7UGW - chains C and D of the 6 polymer chains in the assembly; structure by X-ray diffraction, 3.00 A resolution.

== Chain C ==
Molecule: DNA gyrase subunit A
From: Mycobacterium tuberculosis H37Rv
Notes: EC 5.6.2.2
UniProtKB: P9WG47 (GYRA_MYCTU); numbering as in UniProt (aligned over 2-501)
Sequence (500 residues; row label = number of the first residue in the row):
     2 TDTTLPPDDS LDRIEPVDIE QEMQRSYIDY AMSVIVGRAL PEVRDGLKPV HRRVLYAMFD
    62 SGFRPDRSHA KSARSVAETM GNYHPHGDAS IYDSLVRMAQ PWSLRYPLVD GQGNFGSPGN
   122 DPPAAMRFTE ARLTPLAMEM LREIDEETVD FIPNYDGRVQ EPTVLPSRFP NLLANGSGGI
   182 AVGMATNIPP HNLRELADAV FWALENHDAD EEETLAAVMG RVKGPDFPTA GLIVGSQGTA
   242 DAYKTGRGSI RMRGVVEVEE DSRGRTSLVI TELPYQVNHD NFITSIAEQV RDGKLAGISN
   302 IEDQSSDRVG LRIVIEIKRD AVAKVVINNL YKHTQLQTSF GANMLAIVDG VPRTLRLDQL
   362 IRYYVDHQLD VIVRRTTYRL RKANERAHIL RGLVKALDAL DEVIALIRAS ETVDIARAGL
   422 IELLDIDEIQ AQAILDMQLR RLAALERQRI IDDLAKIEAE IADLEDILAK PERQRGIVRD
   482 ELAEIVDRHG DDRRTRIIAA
Unresolved in the structure: 2-13, 501
Construct notes: engineered mutation Phe129 (Tyr in P9WG47)
Curated features (UniProtKB/Swiss-Prot):
  - modified residue: Thr2 (N-acetylthreonine)
From the paper describing this entry:
  - mutagenesis - Y129F: abolished catalytic activity (citing earlier work)
  - mutagenesis - G88C, G88S: increased growth with evybactin
  - mutagenesis - G88C: increased growth in response to moxifloxacin
  - mutagenesis - G88S: decreased growth in response to moxifloxacin
  - mutagenesis - D94N: unchanged growth with evybactin
  - mutagenesis - G88S (40-fold): decreased catalytic activity with evybactin
  - mutagenesis - G88S: increased catalytic activity on moxifloxacin

== Chain D ==
Molecule: DNA gyrase subunit B
From: Mycobacterium tuberculosis H37Rv
Notes: EC 5.6.2.2
UniProtKB: P9WG45 (GYRB_MYCTU); residue numbers follow UniProt; this construct covers 425-675
Sequence (251 residues; numbered 425 to 675; the number before each row is that of its first residue):
   425 ELVRRKSATD IGGLPGKLAD CRSTDPRKSE LYVVEGDSAG GSAKSGRDSM FQAILPLRGK
   485 IINVEKARID RVLKNTEVQA IITALGTGIH DEFDIGKLRY HKIVLMADAD VDGQHISTLL
   545 LTLLFRFMRP LIENGHVFLA QPPLYKLKWQ RSDPEFAYSD RERDGLLEAG LKAGKKINKE
   605 DGIQRYKGLG EMDAKELWET TMDPSVRVLR QVTLDDAAAA DELFSILMGE DVDARRSFIT
   665 RNAKDVRFLD V
Unresolved in the structure: 431-436, 574-576, 594-602, 675
Curated features (UniProtKB/Swiss-Prot):
  - binding site (Mg(2+)): Glu459, Asp532, Asp534
  - site (Interaction with DNA): Lys484, Asn487
From the paper describing this entry:
  - binding site for the 46-nt DNA strand: Arg482

== How chain C and chain D interact ==
Residue-residue contacts - 67 pairs, chain C then chain D:
  Arg14(C) - Arg631(D)  hydrogen bond (backbone-backbone)
  Arg14(C) - Val632(D)
  Arg14(C) - Leu633(D)
  Ile15(C) - Phe562(D)  hydrophobic
  Ile15(C) - Leu633(D)
  Ile15(C) - Gln635(D)
  Glu16(C) - Gln565(D)
  Glu16(C) - Val632(D)
  Glu16(C) - Leu633(D)  hydrogen bond (backbone-backbone)
  Glu16(C) - Arg634(D)
  Glu16(C) - Gln635(D)  hydrogen bond (backbone-backbone)
  Pro17(C) - Gln635(D)
  Pro17(C) - Thr637(D)
  Val18(C) - Arg634(D)
  Val18(C) - Gln635(D)  hydrogen bond (backbone-backbone)
  Val18(C) - Val636(D)
  Val18(C) - Thr637(D)  hydrogen bond (backbone-backbone)
  Asp19(C) - Thr637(D)
  Asp19(C) - Asp639(D)
  Ile20(C) - Val636(D)  hydrophobic
  Ile20(C) - Thr637(D)  hydrogen bond (backbone-backbone)
  Ile20(C) - Leu638(D)  hydrophobic
  Ile20(C) - Phe648(D)  hydrophobic
  Glu21(C) - Asp640(D)
  Glu21(C) - Ala643(D)
  Glu21(C) - Ala644(D)
  Glu21(C) - Leu647(D)
  Gln22(C) - Leu673(D)
  Gln22(C) - Asp674(D)  hydrogen bond
  Glu23(C) - Leu563(D)
  Glu23(C) - Arg634(D)  salt bridge
  Met24(C) - Thr542(D)
  Met24(C) - Thr546(D)
  Met24(C) - Phe648(D)  hydrophobic
  Met24(C) - Leu651(D)
  Met24(C) - Met652(D)  hydrophobic
  Gln25(C) - Phe662(D)
  Gln25(C) - Asn666(D)
  Arg26(C) - Gln538(D)
  Arg26(C) - Arg634(D)
  Ser27(C) - Gln538(D)
  Ser27(C) - Thr542(D)
  Tyr28(C) - Thr542(D)
  Tyr28(C) - Leu651(D)
  Tyr28(C) - Met652(D)  hydrophobic
  Ile29(C) - Phe662(D)  hydrophobic
  Ile29(C) - Ile663(D)  hydrophobic
  Ile29(C) - Val670(D)  hydrophobic
  Asp30(C) - Val535(D)
  Asp30(C) - Gln538(D)  hydrogen bond
  Tyr31(C) - Lys484(D)  hydrogen bond
  Tyr31(C) - Val535(D)  hydrophobic
  Tyr31(C) - Asp536(D)
  Tyr31(C) - His539(D)  hydrogen bond
  Met33(C) - Ala667(D)  hydrophobic
  Ser34(C) - Val535(D)
  Arg39(C) - Asp536(D)  salt bridge
  Pro86(C) - Arg609(D)
  Pro86(C) - Lys611(D)
  His87(C) - Lys611(D)
  Tyr156(C) - Tyr569(D)
  Tyr156(C) - Arg587(D)
  Tyr156(C) - Arg609(D)
  Asp157(C) - Ile607(D)
  Arg159(C) - Lys603(D)
  Gly184(C) - Val656(D)
  Gly184(C) - Arg660(D)  hydrogen bond (backbone-side chain)
Interface residues without a listed pair, chain C (31 interface residues in all): Ala32, Gly88, Gly158, Val183
Interface residues without a listed pair, chain D (46 interface residues in all): Lys526, Leu545, Phe549, Ile556, Arg659

== Overview ==
Chain C and chain D form an interface of 31 and 46 residues respectively; the contacts include 11 hydrogen
bonds and 2 salt bridges. Polar contacts include Glu23(C)-Arg634(D), Arg39(C)-Asp536(D) and
Gln22(C)-Asp674(D). From the paper: a binding site for the 46-nt DNA strand at Arg482(D); G88C and G88S of
chain C increase growth with evybactin; 4 substitutions were tested in all.
Here chain C is DNA gyrase subunit A and chain D is DNA gyrase subunit B, both from Mycobacterium tuberculosis
H37Rv. Entry 7UGW (M. tuberculosis DNA gyrase cleavage core bound to DNA and evybactin) was determined by
X-ray diffraction.
